6ZWM - chains B and D of the 8 polymer chains in the assembly; structure by electron microscopy, 3.20 A resolution.

== Chain B ==
Name: Serine/threonine-protein kinase mTOR
Organism: Homo sapiens
Notes: EC 2.7.11.1
UniProt: P42345 (MTOR_HUMAN); numbering as in UniProt (aligned over 1-2549)
Amino-acid sequence (2549 residues; row label = number of the first residue in the row):
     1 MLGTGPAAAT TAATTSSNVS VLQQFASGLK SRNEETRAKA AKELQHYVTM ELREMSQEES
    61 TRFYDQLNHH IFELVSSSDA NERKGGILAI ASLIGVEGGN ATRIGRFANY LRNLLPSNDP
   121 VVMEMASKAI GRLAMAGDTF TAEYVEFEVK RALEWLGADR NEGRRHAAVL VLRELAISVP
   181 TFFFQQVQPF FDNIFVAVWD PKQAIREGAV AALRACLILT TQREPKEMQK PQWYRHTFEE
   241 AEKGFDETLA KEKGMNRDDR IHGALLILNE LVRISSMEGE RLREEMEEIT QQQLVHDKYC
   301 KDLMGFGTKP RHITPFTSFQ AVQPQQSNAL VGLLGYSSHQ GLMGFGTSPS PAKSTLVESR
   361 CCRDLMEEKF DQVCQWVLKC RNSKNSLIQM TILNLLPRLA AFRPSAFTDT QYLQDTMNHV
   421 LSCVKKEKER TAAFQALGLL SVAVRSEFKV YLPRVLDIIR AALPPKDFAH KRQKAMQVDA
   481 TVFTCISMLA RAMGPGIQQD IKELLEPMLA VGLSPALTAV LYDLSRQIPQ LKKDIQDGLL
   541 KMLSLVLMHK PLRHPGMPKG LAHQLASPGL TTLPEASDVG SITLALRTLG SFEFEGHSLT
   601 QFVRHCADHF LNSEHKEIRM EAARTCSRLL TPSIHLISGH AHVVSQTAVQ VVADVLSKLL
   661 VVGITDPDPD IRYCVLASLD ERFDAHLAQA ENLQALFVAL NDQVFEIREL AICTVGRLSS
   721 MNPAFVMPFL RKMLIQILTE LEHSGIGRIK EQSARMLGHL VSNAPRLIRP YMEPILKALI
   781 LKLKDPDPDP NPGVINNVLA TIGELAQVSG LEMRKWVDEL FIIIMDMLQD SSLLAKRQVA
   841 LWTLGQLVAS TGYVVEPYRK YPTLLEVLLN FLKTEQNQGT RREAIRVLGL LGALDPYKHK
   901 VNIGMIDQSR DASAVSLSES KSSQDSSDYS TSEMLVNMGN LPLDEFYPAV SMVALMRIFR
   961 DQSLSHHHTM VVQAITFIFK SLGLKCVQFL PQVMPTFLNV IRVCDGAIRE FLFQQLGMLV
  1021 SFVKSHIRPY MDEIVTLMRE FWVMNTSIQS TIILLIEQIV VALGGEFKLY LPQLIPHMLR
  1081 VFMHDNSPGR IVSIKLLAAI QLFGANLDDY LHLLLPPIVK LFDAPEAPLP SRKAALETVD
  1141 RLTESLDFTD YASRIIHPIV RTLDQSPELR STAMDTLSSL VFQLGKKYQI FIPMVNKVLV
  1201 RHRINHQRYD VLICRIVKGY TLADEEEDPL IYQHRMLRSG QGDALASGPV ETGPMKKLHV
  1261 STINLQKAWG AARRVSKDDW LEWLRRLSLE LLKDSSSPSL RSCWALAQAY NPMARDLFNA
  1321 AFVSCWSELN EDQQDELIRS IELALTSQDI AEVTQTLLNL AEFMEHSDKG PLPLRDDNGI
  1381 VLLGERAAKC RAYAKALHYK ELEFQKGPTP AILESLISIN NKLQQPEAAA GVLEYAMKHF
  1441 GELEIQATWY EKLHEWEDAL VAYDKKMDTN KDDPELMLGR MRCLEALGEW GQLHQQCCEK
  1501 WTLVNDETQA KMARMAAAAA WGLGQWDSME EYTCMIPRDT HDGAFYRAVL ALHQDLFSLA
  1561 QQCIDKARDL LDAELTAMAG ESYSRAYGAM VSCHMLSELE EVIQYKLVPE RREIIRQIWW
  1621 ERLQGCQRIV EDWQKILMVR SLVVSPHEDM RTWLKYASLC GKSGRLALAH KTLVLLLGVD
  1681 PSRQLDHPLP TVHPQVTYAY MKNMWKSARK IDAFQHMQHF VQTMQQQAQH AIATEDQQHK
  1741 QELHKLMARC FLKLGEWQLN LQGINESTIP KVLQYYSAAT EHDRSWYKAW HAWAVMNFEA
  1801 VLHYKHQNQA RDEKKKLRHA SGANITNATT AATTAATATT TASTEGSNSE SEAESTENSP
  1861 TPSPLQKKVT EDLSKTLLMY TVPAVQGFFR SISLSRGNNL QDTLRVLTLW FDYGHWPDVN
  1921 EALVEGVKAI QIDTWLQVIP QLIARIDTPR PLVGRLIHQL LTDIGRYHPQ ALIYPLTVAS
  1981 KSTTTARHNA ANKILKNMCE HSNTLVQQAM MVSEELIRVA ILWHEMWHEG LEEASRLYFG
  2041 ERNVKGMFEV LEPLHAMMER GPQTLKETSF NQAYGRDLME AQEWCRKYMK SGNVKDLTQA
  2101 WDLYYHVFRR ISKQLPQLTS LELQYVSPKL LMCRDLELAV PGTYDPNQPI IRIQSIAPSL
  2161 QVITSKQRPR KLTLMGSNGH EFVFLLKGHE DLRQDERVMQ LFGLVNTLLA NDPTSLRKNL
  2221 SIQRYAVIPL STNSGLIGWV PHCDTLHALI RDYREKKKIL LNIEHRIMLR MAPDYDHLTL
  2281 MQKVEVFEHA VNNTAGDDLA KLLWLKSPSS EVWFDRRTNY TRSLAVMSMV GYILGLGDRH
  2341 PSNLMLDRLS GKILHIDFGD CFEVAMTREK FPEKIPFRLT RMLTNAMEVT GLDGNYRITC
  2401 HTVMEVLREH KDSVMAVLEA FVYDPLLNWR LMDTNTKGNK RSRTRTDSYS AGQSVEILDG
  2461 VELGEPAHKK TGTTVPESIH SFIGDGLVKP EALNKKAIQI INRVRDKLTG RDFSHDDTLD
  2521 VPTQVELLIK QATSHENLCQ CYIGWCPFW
Unresolved in the structure: 1-16, 31-36, 54-59, 75-81, 157-161, 224-232, 247-257, 290-355, 381-385, 405-409, 467-477, 492-496, 550-577, 596-598, 634-643, 787-790, 904-926, 1239-1262, 1811-1872, 2434-2491
Swiss-Prot annotation at these positions:
  - region: Val2162 to Arg2168 (G-loop), Lys2258 to Gly2296 (Interaction with MLST8), Gly2335 to Asn2343 (Catalytic loop), His2355 to Thr2380 (Activation loop)
  - binding site (1D-myo-inositol hexakisphosphate): Lys1662, Lys1702, Arg1749
  - binding site (ATP): Ser2165, Gln2167, Leu2185, Lys2187, Glu2190, Tyr2225, Gly2238, Trp2239, Val2240, Thr2245, Met2345, Ile2356
  - binding site (Mg(2+)): Asn2343, Asp2357
  - modified residue: Met1 (N-acetylmethionine), Ser567 (Phosphoserine), Thr1162 (Phosphothreonine), Lys1218 (N6-acetyllysine), Ser1261 (Phosphoserine), Ser2159 (Phosphoserine), Thr2164 (Phosphothreonine), Thr2173 (Phosphothreonine), Thr2446 (Phosphothreonine), Ser2448 (Phosphoserine), Ser2478 (Phosphoserine), Ser2481 (Phosphoserine)
  - cross-link: Lys2066 (Glycyl lysine isopeptide (Lys-Gly) (interchain with G-Cter in ubiquitin))
  - natural variant: Ala8 (A8S: In a lung large cell carcinoma sample), Met135 (M135T: In a metastatic melanoma sample), Arg624 (R624H: In FCORD2; uncertain significance), Asp1376 (D1376E: Found in a patient with focal epilepsy; uncertain significance), Tyr1450 (Y1450D: In FCORD2), Trp1456 (W1456G: In FCORD2), Ala1459 (A1459D: In FCORD2; A1459S: In FCORD2; uncertain significance), Leu1460 (L1460P: In FCORD2), Cys1483 (C1483R: In FCORD2), Trp1490 (W1490R: In SKS), Met1595 (M1595I: In SKS), Arg1709 (R1709H: In FCORD2; uncertain significance), 13 further natural variant entries in UniProt
  - mutagenesis: Lys2066 (K2066R: Complete loss ubiquitination by the SCF(FBXO22) complex), Ser2159 (S2159A: Reduces mTORC1-associated S-2481 autophosphorylation; when associated with A-2164. Reduced activity of the mTORC1 complex; S2159D: Mimics phosphorylation ...), Thr2164 (T2164A: Reduces mTORC1-associated S-2481 autophosphorylation; when associated with A-2159; T2164E: Stronger phosphorylation of RPS6KB1; when associated with D-2159), Thr2173 (T2173A: Increased mTOR kinase activity), His2340 (H2340A: Barely detectable kinase activity), Asp2357 (D2357E: Kinase-dead mutant, loss of interaction with TM4SF5 and loss of lysosome membrane localization; when associated with I-2364), Val2364 (V2364I: Kinase-dead mutant, loss of interaction with TM4SF5 and loss of lysosome membrane localization; when associated with E-2357)
Small-molecule neighbours:
  - ATP-gamma-S (AGS; phosphothiophosphoric acid-adenylate ester): Ile2163, Ser2165, Lys2166, Gln2167, Pro2169, Leu2185, Lys2187, Glu2190, Tyr2225, Ile2237, Gly2238, Trp2239, Val2240, Thr2245, Ser2342, Asn2343, Met2345, Ile2356, Asp2357
  - inositol hexakisphosphate (IHP): Arg1628, Lys1655, Ser1658, Lys1662, Tyr1698, Lys1702, Arg1749, Lys1753, Trp1786
Reported in the primary citation:
  - binding site for inositol hexakisphosphate: Arg1628, Lys1655, Lys1662, Lys1753

== Chain D ==
Name: Target of rapamycin complex subunit LST8
Organism: Homo sapiens
UniProt: Q9BVC4 (LST8_HUMAN); residue numbers follow UniProt; this construct covers 1-326
Amino-acid sequence (326 residues; numbered 1 to 326; the number before each row is that of its first residue):
     1 MNTSPGTVGS DPVILATAGY DHTVRFWQAH SGICTRTVQH QDSQVNALEV TPDRSMIAAA
    61 GYQHIRMYDL NSNNPNPIIS YDGVNKNIAS VGFHEDGRWM YTGGEDCTAR IWDLRSRNLQ
   121 CQRIFQVNAP INCVCLHPNQ AELIVGDQSG AIHIWDLKTD HNEQLIPEPE VSITSAHIDP
   181 DASYMAAVNS TGNCYVWNLT GGIGDEVTQL IPKTKIPAHT RYALQCRFSP DSTLLATCSA
   241 DQTCKIWRTS NFSLMTELSI KSGNPGESSR GWMWGCAFSG DSQYIVTASS DNLARLWCVE
   301 TGEIKREYGG HQKAVVCLAF NDSVLG
Unresolved in the structure: 1-7
Reported in the primary citation:
  - post-translational modification sites: Lys305, Lys313 (citing earlier work)

== Interface between chain B and chain D ==
Pairs across the interface (33):
  Arg2270(B) with Lys313(D), hydrogen bond (backbone-side chain)
  Met2271(B) with Tyr20(D)
  Ala2272(B) with Tyr20(D), hydrophobic
  Pro2273(B) with Tyr20(D)
  Asp2274(B) with His22(D), salt bridge; Ser43(D); Gln44(D), hydrogen bond (side chain-backbone)
  His2277(B) with Gln44(D), hydrogen bond (backbone-side chain); Tyr62(D); Asn87(D), hydrogen bond (backbone-side chain)
  Leu2278(B) with Tyr20(D), hydrophobic; Gln44(D)
  Leu2280(B) with Gln148(D)
  Met2281(B) with Thr174(D); Ser190(D); Tyr222(D), hydrophobic; Trp272(D); Trp274(D)
  Gln2282(B) with Tyr20(D); Gln44(D); Trp274(D); Val316(D)
  Val2284(B) with Tyr222(D), hydrophobic; Trp272(D), hydrophobic
  Glu2285(B) with Trp272(D); Trp274(D), hydrogen bond; Ser290(D), hydrogen bond
  Glu2288(B) with Arg221(D), salt bridge; Tyr222(D), hydrogen bond; Trp272(D)
  Asn2293(B) with Ser268(D), hydrogen bond
  Glu2536(B) with Ser190(D); Tyr222(D)
Also at the interface, not in a pair above, chain B (17 interface residues in all): Thr2279, Asn2292
Also at the interface, not in a pair above, chain D (22 interface residues in all): Val45, Asn46, Ser172, Leu224, Gly271

== Summary ==
17 residues of chain B and 22 residues of chain D are in contact, with 8 hydrogen bonds and 2 salt bridges.
Polar pairs include Asp2274(B)-His22(D), Glu2288(B)-Arg221(D) and Arg2270(B)-Lys313(D). From the paper: a
binding site for inositol hexakisphosphate at Arg1628(B), Lys1655(B) and Lys1662(B) among others; modification
sites Lys305(D) and Lys313(D).
Here chain B is Serine/threonine-protein kinase mTOR and chain D is Target of rapamycin complex subunit LST8,
both from Homo sapiens. Entry 6ZWM (cryo-EM structure of human mTOR complex 2, overall refinement) was
determined by electron microscopy (same publication as 6ZWO).
